Entry 8JD5 (electron microscopy, 3.60 A resolution); this record covers chains A and H of the 6 polymer chains in the assembly.

== Chain A ==
Protein: Guanine nucleotide-binding protein G(i) subunit alpha-1
Organism: Homo sapiens
Reference sequence: P63096 (GNAI1_HUMAN); residue numbers follow UniProt; this construct covers 1-354
Sequence (354 residues; row label = number of the first residue in the row):
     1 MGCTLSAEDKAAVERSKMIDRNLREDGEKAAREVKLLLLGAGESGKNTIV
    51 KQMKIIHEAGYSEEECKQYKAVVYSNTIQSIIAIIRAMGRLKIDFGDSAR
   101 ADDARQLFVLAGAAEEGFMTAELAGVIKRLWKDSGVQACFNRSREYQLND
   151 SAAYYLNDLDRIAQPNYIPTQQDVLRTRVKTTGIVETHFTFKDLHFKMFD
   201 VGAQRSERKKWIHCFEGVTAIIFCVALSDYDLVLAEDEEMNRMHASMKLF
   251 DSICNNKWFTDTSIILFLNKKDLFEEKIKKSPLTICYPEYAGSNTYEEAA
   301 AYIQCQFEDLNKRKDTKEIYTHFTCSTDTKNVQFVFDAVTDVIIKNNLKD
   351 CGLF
Not modelled in the structure: 1-5, 55-181
Differences from the reference sequence: engineered mutation N47 (Ser in P63096), A203 (Gly in P63096), A245 (Glu in P63096), S326 (Ala in P63096)
Swiss-Prot annotation at these positions:
  - region: K35 to K46, T48 (G1 motif), D173 to T181 (G2 motif), F196 to G202, Q204, R205 (G3 motif), I265 to D272 (G4 motif), T324, C325, T327 to T329 (G5 motif)
  - binding site (GTP): E43 to K46, T48, S151, L175 to T181, D200 to G202, Q204, N269 to D272
  - binding site (Mg(2+)): T181
  - modified residue: R178 (ADP-ribosylarginine), Q204 (Deamidated glutamine), C351 (ADP-ribosylcysteine)
  - lipidation: G2 (N-myristoyl glycine), C3 (S-palmitoyl cysteine)
  - natural variant: G40 (G40C: In NEDHISB; G40R: In NEDHISB), G45 (G45D: In NEDHISB), T48 (T48I: In NEDHISB; T48K: In NEDHISB), Q52 (Q52P: In NEDHISB), S75 (deletion: In NEDHISB; uncertain significance), Q172 (deletion: In NEDHISB), D173 (D173V: In NEDHISB), E186 to F189 (deletion: In NEDHISB; uncertain significance), C224 (C224Y: In NEDHISB), K270 (K270N: In NEDHISB; K270R: In NEDHISB), D272 (D272G: In NEDHISB), V332 (V332E: In NEDHISB; uncertain significance)
  - mutagenesis: G42 (G42R: Abolishes switch to an activated conformation and dissociation from beta and gamma subunits upon GTP binding. Abolishes interaction with RGS family members), E116 (E116L: Enhances interaction (inactive GDP-bound) with RGS14), Q147 (Q147L: Enhances interaction (inactive GDP-bound) with RGS14)

== Chain H ==
Protein: scFv
Organism: Escherichia coli
Notes: antibody fragment or engineered binder
Sequence (257 residues; numbered 1 to 257; the number before each row is that of its first residue):
     1 DVQLVESGGGLVQPGGSRKLSCSASGFAFSSFGMHWVRQAPEKGLEWVAY
    51 ISSGSGTIYYADTVKGRFTISRDDPKNTLFLQMTSLRSEDTAMYYCVRSI
   101 YYYGSSPFDFWGQGTTLTVSSGGGGSGGGGSGGGGSDIVMTQATSSVPVT
   151 PGESVSISCRSSKSLLHSNGNTYLYWFLQRPGQSPQLLIYRMSNLASGVP
   201 DRFSGSGSGTAFTLTISRLEAEDVGVYYCMQHLEYPLTFGAGTKLELKAA
   251 ALEVLFQ
Not modelled in the structure: 119-134, 246-257
Cystine bridges: C22-C96, C159-C229

== How chain A and chain H interact ==
Pairs across the interface - 16 pairs, chain A then chain H:
  S6(A) with H167(H), hydrogen bond (backbone-side chain); Y173(H)
  A7(A) with Y173(H); H232(H); E234(H)
  E8(A) with P107(H); Y173(H); Y175(H), hydrogen bond; R191(H), salt bridge; H232(H)
  D9(A) with N169(H); Y173(H)
  A11(A) with Y101(H), hydrophobic
  R15(A) with Y102(H)
  M18(A) with S53(H); G54(H)
Other interface residues (no listed pair), chain A (8 interface residues in all): A12
Other interface residues (no listed pair), chain H (15 interface residues in all): I100, S105, L233

== In short ==
8 residues of chain A face 15 of chain H across their interface; the contacts include 2 hydrogen bonds and 1
salt bridge. Among the polar pairs are E8(A)-R191(H), S6(A)-H167(H) and E8(A)-Y175(H).
Chain A is Guanine nucleotide-binding protein G(i) subunit alpha-1 (Homo sapiens) and chain H is scFv
(Escherichia coli); the structure, Cryo-EM structure of Gi1-bound mGlu2-mGlu4 heterodimer, was determined by
electron microscopy together with 8JCU, 8JCV, 8JCW, 8JCX, 8JCY, 8JCZ and 6 further entries from the same
study.
